8OLP - chains A and B; structure by X-ray diffraction, 1.27 A resolution.

Chain A (and B):
Protein: Deferrochelatase
From: Streptomyces lividans 1326
Notes: chain B of this document is another copy of the same molecule, construct and numbering; everything in this record applies to it too
Reference sequence: A0A7U9DT46 (A0A7U9DT46_STRLI); residue numbers follow UniProt; this construct covers 1-417
Amino-acid sequence (417 residues; numbered 1 to 417; the number before each row is that of its first residue):
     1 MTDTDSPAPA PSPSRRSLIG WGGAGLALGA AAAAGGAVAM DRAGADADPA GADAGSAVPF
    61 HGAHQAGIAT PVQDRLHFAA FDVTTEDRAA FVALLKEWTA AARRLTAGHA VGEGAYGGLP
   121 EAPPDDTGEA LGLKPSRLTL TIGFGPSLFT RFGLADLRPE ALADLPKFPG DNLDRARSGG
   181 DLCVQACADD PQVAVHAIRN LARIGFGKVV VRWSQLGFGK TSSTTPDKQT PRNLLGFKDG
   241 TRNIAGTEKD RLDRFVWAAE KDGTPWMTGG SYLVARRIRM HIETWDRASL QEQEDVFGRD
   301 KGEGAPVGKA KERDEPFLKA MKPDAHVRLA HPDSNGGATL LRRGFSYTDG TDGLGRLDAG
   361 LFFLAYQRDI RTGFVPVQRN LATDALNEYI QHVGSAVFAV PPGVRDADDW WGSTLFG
Unresolved in the structure: 1-54, 417 (chain B: 1-54)
Differences from the reference sequence: engineered mutation F345 (Tyr in A0A7U9DT46), Y347 (Phe in A0A7U9DT46)
Metal / ion sites: heme Fe near H326 (its only coordinating residue here)
Residues lining bound ligands: heme (HEM): N233, L235, F237, K238, D239, G240, T241, R242, I278, M280, F297, R299, H326, V327, A330, H331, P332, L340, R342, L361, F363, F374, V377, Q378, L381, L386, I390, H392
Reported in the primary citation:
  - conformationally variable residues (side-chain flip): D358
  - contacts within the chain: Y347-D358

Interface between chain A and chain B:
Residue-residue contacts (86):
  R75(A) - P191(B)
  H77(A) - L357(B)
  A115(A) - K301(B)
  Y116(A) - G302(B)
  G117(A) - L290(B)
  P120(A) - S289(B)  hydrogen bond (backbone-side chain)
  P120(A) - L290(B)  hydrogen bond (backbone-backbone)
  P120(A) - Q291(B)  hydrogen bond (backbone-backbone)
  E121(A) - S289(B)
  A122(A) - S289(B)
  A122(A) - L290(B)  hydrogen bond (backbone-backbone)
  P123(A) - D286(B)
  P123(A) - R287(B)
  P123(A) - A288(B)
  P123(A) - S289(B)
  P124(A) - A288(B)
  P124(A) - L290(B)
  T127(A) - L235(B)
  T127(A) - G236(B)
  T127(A) - D286(B)
  T127(A) - K301(B)  hydrogen bond (backbone-side chain)
  G128(A) - R232(B)
  G128(A) - G236(B)
  E129(A) - N233(B)
  E129(A) - L234(B)
  E129(A) - G236(B)
  L131(A) - R232(B)
  G132(A) - Q229(B)  hydrogen bond (backbone-side chain)
  P191(A) - R75(B)
  P191(A) - F218(B)
  Q192(A) - F218(B)
  Q192(A) - G219(B)
  Q192(A) - R232(B)  hydrogen bond (side chain-backbone)
  R199(A) - L234(B)  hydrogen bond (side chain-backbone)
  R199(A) - I282(B)
  R199(A) - D286(B)  salt bridge
  R199(A) - L357(B)
  R203(A) - D286(B)  hydrogen bond (side chain-backbone)
  V210(A) - G355(B)
  V211(A) - T351(B)
  V211(A) - G355(B)  hydrogen bond (backbone-backbone)
  W213(A) - T351(B)
  S214(A) - G350(B)  hydrogen bond (side chain-backbone)
  S214(A) - T351(B)
  S214(A) - L357(B)
  F218(A) - P191(B)
  F218(A) - Q192(B)
  Q229(A) - G132(B)
  R232(A) - G128(B)
  R232(A) - L131(B)
  R232(A) - Q192(B)  hydrogen bond (backbone-side chain)
  N233(A) - E129(B)
  L234(A) - E129(B)
  L234(A) - R199(B)  hydrogen bond (backbone-side chain)
  L235(A) - T127(B)
  G236(A) - T127(B)
  G236(A) - G128(B)
  G236(A) - E129(B)
  I282(A) - R199(B)
  E283(A) - F206(B)
  D286(A) - P123(B)
  D286(A) - T127(B)
  D286(A) - R199(B)  salt bridge
  D286(A) - R203(B)  hydrogen bond (backbone-side chain)
  R287(A) - P123(B)
  A288(A) - P123(B)
  S289(A) - P120(B)  hydrogen bond (side chain-backbone)
  S289(A) - E121(B)
  S289(A) - A122(B)
  S289(A) - P123(B)
  L290(A) - G117(B)
  L290(A) - P120(B)  hydrogen bond (backbone-backbone)
  L290(A) - A122(B)  hydrogen bond (backbone-backbone)
  L290(A) - P124(B)
  Q291(A) - P120(B)  hydrogen bond (backbone-backbone)
  K301(A) - A115(B)
  K301(A) - T127(B)  hydrogen bond (side chain-backbone)
  G302(A) - Y116(B)
  T351(A) - V211(B)
  T351(A) - W213(B)
  T351(A) - S214(B)
  G355(A) - V210(B)
  G355(A) - V211(B)  hydrogen bond (backbone-backbone)
  R356(A) - F206(B)
  L357(A) - R199(B)
  L357(A) - S214(B)
Other interface residues (no listed pair), chain A (55 interface residues in all): G118, L119, D190, V195, R212, L216, G219, W285, Q293, T348, G350
Other interface residues (no listed pair), chain B (57 interface residues in all): H77, G118, L119, D190, V195, I198, A202, R212, L216, W285, Q293, T348, R356

Overview:
55 residues of chain A face 57 of chain B across their interface; the contacts include 20 hydrogen bonds and 2
salt bridges. Polar pairs include R199(A)-D286(B), P120(A)-S289(B) and T127(A)-K301(B). Ligands of chain A:
heme. The paper reports conformational variability at D358(A); contacts within the chain involving Y347(A) and
D358(A).
Both chains are Deferrochelatase (Streptomyces lividans 1326). Entry 8OLP (Y345F/F347Y Variant of Dye Type
Peroxidase Aa (DtpAa) from Streptomyces lividans) was determined by X-ray diffraction together with 8OLH and
8OMC from the same study.
